4DPV - chains N and Z; structure by X-ray diffraction, 2.90 A resolution.

Chain N:
Molecule: 11-nt DNA strand
Sequence (11 nucleotides; numbered 1 to 11; the number before each row is that of its first residue):
     1 ATACCTCTTG C
Bound ions: Mg2+ site 1: DA3, DT9; Mg2+ site 2: DC4, DT6, DC7, DT9 (shared with Asn180(Z) of chain Z)

Chain Z:
Molecule: Protein (parvovirus coat protein)
Organism: Canine parvovirus
UniProt: P17455 (COAT_PAVCD); residues 1-584 here correspond to UniProt positions 154-737 (UniProt number = residue number + 153)
Amino-acid sequence (584 residues; each row starts with the number of its first residue):
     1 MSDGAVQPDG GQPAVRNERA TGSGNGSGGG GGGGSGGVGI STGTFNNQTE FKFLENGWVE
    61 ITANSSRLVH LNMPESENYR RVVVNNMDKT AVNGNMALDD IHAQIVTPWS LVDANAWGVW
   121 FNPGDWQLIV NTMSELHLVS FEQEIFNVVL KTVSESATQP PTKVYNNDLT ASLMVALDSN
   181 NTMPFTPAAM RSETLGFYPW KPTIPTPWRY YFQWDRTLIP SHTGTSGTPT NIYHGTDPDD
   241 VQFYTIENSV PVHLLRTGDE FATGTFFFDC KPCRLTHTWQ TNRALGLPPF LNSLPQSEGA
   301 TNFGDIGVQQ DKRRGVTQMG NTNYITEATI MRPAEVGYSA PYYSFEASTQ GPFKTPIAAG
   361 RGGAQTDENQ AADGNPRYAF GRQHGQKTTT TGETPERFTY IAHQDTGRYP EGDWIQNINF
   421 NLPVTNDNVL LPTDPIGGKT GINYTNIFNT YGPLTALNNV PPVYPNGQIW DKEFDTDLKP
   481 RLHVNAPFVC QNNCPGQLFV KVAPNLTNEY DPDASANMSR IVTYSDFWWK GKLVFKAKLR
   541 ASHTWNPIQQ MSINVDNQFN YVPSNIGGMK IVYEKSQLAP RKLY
Disordered / not traced: 1-21, 156-159
Disulfides: Cys490-Cys494
Bound ions: Mg2+ site 1: Asn180 (shared with DC4(N), DT6(N), DC7(N), DT9(N) of chain N); Mg2+ site 2: Asp237, Asp240; Mg2+ site 3: Asp237, Asp239

Interface between chain N and chain Z:
Residue-residue contacts (26; chain N residue first):
  DA1(N) with Glu260(Z), phosphate contact; Ala262(Z), phosphate contact
  DT2(N) with Phe141(Z), base contact; Glu142(Z), base contact; Gln143(Z), hydrogen bond to the base; Leu177(Z), sugar contact; Ser179(Z), base contact; Thr263(Z), base contact; Gly264(Z), base contact; Phe266(Z), base contact; Pro495(Z), base contact; Gly496(Z), hydrogen bond to the base
  DA3(N) with Ser179(Z), phosphate contact; Phe266(Z), base contact; Phe267(Z), hydrogen bond to the base; Asn493(Z), hydrogen bond to the sugar
  DC4(N) with Asn180(Z), phosphate contact; Asn492(Z), base contact; Asn493(Z), sugar contact
  DC5(N) with Asn180(Z), sugar contact; Asn181(Z), sugar contact; Thr182(Z), sugar contact; Tyr244(Z), hydrogen bond to the base
  DT6(N) with Asn180(Z), hydrogen bond to the phosphate
  DC7(N) with Asn180(Z), hydrogen bond to the phosphate
  DT9(N) with Asn180(Z), phosphate contact
Interface residues without a listed pair, chain Z (24 interface residues in all): Asp178, Phe261, Thr265, Asp475, Gln491

In short:
8 residues of chain N face 24 of chain Z across their interface, with 7 hydrogen bonds. Among the polar pairs
are DT2(N)-Gln143(Z), DT2(N)-Gly496(Z) and DA3(N)-Phe267(Z). DA3(N) and DT9(N) form the Mg2+ site 1.
Chain N is an 11-nt DNA strand and chain Z is Protein (parvovirus coat protein) (Canine parvovirus); the
structure, Parvovirus/DNA complex, was determined by X-ray diffraction.
